1LV8 - chains A and E of the 6 polymer chains in the assembly; structure by X-ray diffraction, 2.30 A resolution.

# Chain A
Molecule: Purine nucleoside phosphorylase
Organism: Bos taurus
Notes: EC 2.4.2.1
Reference sequence: P55859 (PNPH_BOVIN); residues 1-289 here = UniProt positions 1-289
Sequence (289 residues; each row starts with the number of its first residue):
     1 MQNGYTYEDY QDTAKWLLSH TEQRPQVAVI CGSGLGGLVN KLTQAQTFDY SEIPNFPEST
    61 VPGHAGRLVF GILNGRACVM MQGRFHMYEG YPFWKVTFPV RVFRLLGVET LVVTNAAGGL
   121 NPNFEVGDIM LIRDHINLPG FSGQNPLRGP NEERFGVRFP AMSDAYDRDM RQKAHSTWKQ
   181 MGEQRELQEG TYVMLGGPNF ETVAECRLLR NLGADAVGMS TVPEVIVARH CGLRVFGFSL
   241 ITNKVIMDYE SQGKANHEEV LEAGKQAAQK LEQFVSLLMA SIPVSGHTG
Not modelled in the structure: 1-2, 249-265, 285-289
Construct notes: conflict Q144 (Glu in P55859)
Bound ions: Ca2+ site 1: S51, E58 (shared with 1 residue of chain D); Ca2+ site 2: E58 (shared with 2 residues of chain D)
Residues lining bound ligands: 9PP (2,6-diamino-(S)-9-[2-(phosphonomethoxy)propyl]purine): G32, S33, R84, H86, N115, A116, A117, G118, L195, F200, E201, V217, G218, M219, S220, T242, N243, V245
Swiss-Prot annotation at these positions:
  - binding site (phosphate): S33, H64, R84 to H86, A116, S220
  - binding site (a purine D-ribonucleoside): Y88, E201, M219, N243, H257
  - site: N243 (Important for substrate specificity)
  - modified residue: M1 (N-acetylmethionine), S251 (Phosphoserine)

# Chain E
Molecule: Purine nucleoside phosphorylase
Organism: Bos taurus
Notes: EC 2.4.2.1
Reference sequence: P55859 (PNPH_BOVIN); residues 1001-1289 here correspond to UniProt positions 1-289 (UniProt number = residue number - 1000)
Sequence (289 residues; numbered 1001 to 1289; the number before each row is that of its first residue):
  1001 MQNGYTYEDY QDTAKWLLSH TEQRPQVAVI CGSGLGGLVN KLTQAQTFDY SEIPNFPEST
  1061 VPGHAGRLVF GILNGRACVM MQGRFHMYEG YPFWKVTFPV RVFRLLGVET LVVTNAAGGL
  1121 NPNFEVGDIM LIRDHINLPG FSGQNPLRGP NEERFGVRFP AMSDAYDRDM RQKAHSTWKQ
  1181 MGEQRELQEG TYVMLGGPNF ETVAECRLLR NLGADAVGMS TVPEVIVARH CGLRVFGFSL
  1241 ITNKVIMDYE SQGKANHEEV LEAGKQAAQK LEQFVSLLMA SIPVSGHTG
Not modelled in the structure: 1001-1002, 1249-1265, 1285-1289
Construct notes: conflict Q1144 (Glu144 in P55859)
Bound ions: Ca2+ site 1: S1051, E1058 (shared with 1 residue of chain C); Ca2+ site 2: E1058 (shared with 2 residues of chain C)
Residues lining bound ligands: 9PP (2,6-diamino-(S)-9-[2-(phosphonomethoxy)propyl]purine): G1032, S1033, R1084, H1086, N1115, A1116, A1117, G1118, L1195, F1200, E1201, V1217, G1218, M1219, S1220, T1242, N1243, V1245
Swiss-Prot annotation at these positions:
  - binding site (phosphate): S1033, H1064, R1084 to H1086, A1116, S1220
  - binding site (a purine D-ribonucleoside): Y1088, E1201, M1219, N1243, H1257
  - site: N1243 (Important for substrate specificity)
  - modified residue: M1001 (N-acetylmethionine), S1251 (Phosphoserine)

# Chain A / chain E interface
Pairs across the interface (4):
  T6(A) - T1006(E)
  E8(A) - E1008(E)
  E8(A) - R1154(E)  salt bridge
  R154(A) - E1008(E)  salt bridge
Other interface residues (no listed pair), chain A (4 interface residues in all): Y7
Other interface residues (no listed pair), chain E (4 interface residues in all): Y1007

# Overview
The chain A/chain E interface involves 4 residues from each chain; the contacts include 2 salt bridges. Polar
contacts include E8(A)-R1154(E) and R154(A)-E1008(E). Bound to chain A: compound 9PP. Bound to chain E:
compound 9PP.
Chain A and chain E are both Purine nucleoside phosphorylase (Bos taurus); the structure, Crystal structure of
calf spleen purine nucleoside phosphorylase in a new space group with full trimer ..., was determined by X-ray
diffraction together with 1LVU from the same study.
